Entry 6X8U (X-ray diffraction, 1.55 A resolution); this record covers chains H and L of the 3 polymer chains in the assembly.

== Chain H ==
Protein: 3D11 Fab heavy chain
From: Mus musculus
Notes: antibody fragment or engineered binder
Sequence (215 residues; each row starts with the number of its first residue; note: 5 numbers in that range are skipped by the numbering (no residue carries them; nothing is unmodelled there); a row labelled like 82A-82C holds insertion residues (82A, then the next letters in order)):
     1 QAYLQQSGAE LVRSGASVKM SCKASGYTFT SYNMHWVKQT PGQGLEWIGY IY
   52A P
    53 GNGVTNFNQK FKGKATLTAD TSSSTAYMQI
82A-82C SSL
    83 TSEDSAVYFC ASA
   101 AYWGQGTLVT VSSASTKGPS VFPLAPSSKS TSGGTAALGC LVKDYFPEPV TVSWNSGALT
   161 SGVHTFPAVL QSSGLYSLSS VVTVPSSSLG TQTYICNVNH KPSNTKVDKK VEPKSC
Unresolved in the structure: 1
Cystine bridges: Cys-22/Cys-92, Cys-140/Cys-196

== Chain L ==
Protein: 3D11 Fab light chain
From: Mus musculus
Notes: antibody fragment or engineered binder
Sequence (219 residues; row label = number of the first residue in the row; a row labelled like 27A-27E holds insertion residues (27A, then the next letters in order)):
     1 DVVMTQTPLT LSVTIGQPAS ISCKSSQ
27A-27E SLLYS
    28 DGKTYLNWLL QRPGQSPKRL ISLVSELDSG VPDRFTGSGS GTDFTLKISR VEAEDLGVYY
    88 CWQGTHFPRT FGGGTKLEIK RTVAAPSVFI FPPSDEQLKS GTASVVCLLN NFYPREAKVQ
   148 WKVDNALQSG NSQESVTEQD SKDSTYSLSS TLTLSKADYE KHKVYACEVT HQGLSSPVTK
   208 SFNRGEC
Cystine bridges: Cys-23/Cys-88, Cys-134/Cys-194

== How chain H and chain L interact ==
Cross-chain cystine bridges: Cys-216(H)/Cys-214(L)
Pairs across the interface (72):
  His-35(H) / Trp-89(L)
  Val-37(H) / Phe-98(L)  hydrophobic
  Gln-39(H) / Gln-38(L)  hydrogen bond
  Gln-39(H) / Tyr-87(L)
  Gln-43(H) / Tyr-87(L)
  Gly-44(H) / Tyr-87(L)
  Leu-45(H) / Tyr-87(L)  hydrophobic
  Leu-45(H) / Phe-98(L)
  Trp-47(H) / Phe-94(L)  hydrophobic
  Trp-47(H) / Pro-95(L)  hydrophobic
  Trp-47(H) / Arg-96(L)
  Tyr-50(H) / Phe-94(L)  hydrophobic
  Tyr-50(H) / Arg-96(L)
  Asn-58(H) / Phe-94(L)
  Phe-91(H) / Gln-38(L)
  Phe-91(H) / Ser-43(L)
  Phe-91(H) / Pro-44(L)
  Ala-95(H) / Arg-46(L)  hydrogen bond (backbone-side chain)
  Ala-101(H) / Arg-46(L)
  Ala-101(H) / Asp-55(L)
  Trp-103(H) / Leu-36(L)  hydrophobic
  Trp-103(H) / Pro-44(L)
  Gly-104(H) / Ser-43(L)  hydrogen bond (backbone-side chain)
  Gln-105(H) / Ser-43(L)
  Phe-122(H) / Ser-121(L)
  Phe-122(H) / Glu-123(L)
  Phe-122(H) / Gln-124(L)
  Pro-123(H) / Ser-121(L)
  Pro-123(H) / Glu-123(L)
  Leu-124(H) / Phe-118(L)
  Leu-124(H) / Val-133(L)  hydrophobic
  Ala-125(H) / Phe-118(L)
  Lys-129(H) / Phe-116(L)
  Lys-129(H) / Ile-117(L)  hydrogen bond (backbone-backbone)
  Lys-129(H) / Lys-207(L)
  Lys-129(H) / Ser-208(L)  hydrogen bond (side chain-backbone)
  Ser-130(H) / Phe-116(L)
  Ser-130(H) / Ile-117(L)
  Ser-130(H) / Phe-118(L)
  Thr-131(H) / Phe-116(L)
  Ser-132(H) / Ser-114(L)
  Ser-132(H) / Phe-116(L)
  Ala-137(H) / Phe-116(L)  hydrophobic
  Ala-137(H) / Phe-118(L)
  Ala-137(H) / Leu-135(L)  hydrophobic
  Leu-138(H) / Phe-118(L)  hydrophobic
  Leu-141(H) / Ser-131(L)
  Lys-143(H) / Gln-124(L)
  Lys-143(H) / Ser-131(L)
  His-164(H) / Asn-137(L)
  His-164(H) / Asn-138(L)  hydrogen bond
  His-164(H) / Ser-174(L)  hydrogen bond
  Phe-166(H) / Leu-135(L)  hydrophobic
  Phe-166(H) / Ser-162(L)
  Phe-166(H) / Thr-164(L)
  Phe-166(H) / Ser-174(L)
  Phe-166(H) / Leu-175(L)
  Phe-166(H) / Ser-176(L)
  Pro-167(H) / Ser-162(L)  hydrogen bond (backbone-side chain)
  Pro-167(H) / Val-163(L)
  Val-169(H) / Gln-160(L)
  Val-169(H) / Glu-161(L)
  Val-169(H) / Ser-162(L)
  Leu-170(H) / Gln-160(L)  hydrogen bond (backbone-side chain)
  Gln-171(H) / Gln-160(L)
  Ser-179(H) / Ser-176(L)  hydrogen bond
  Val-181(H) / Leu-135(L)  hydrophobic
  Thr-183(H) / Asn-137(L)  hydrogen bond
  Lys-209(H) / Glu-123(L)  salt bridge
  Lys-214(H) / Pro-120(L)
  Cys-216(H) / Glu-213(L)
  Cys-216(H) / Cys-214(L)  disulfide
Interface residues without a listed pair, chain H (43 interface residues in all): Asn-33, Glu-46, Asn-60, Thr-135
Interface residues without a listed pair, chain L (40 interface residues in all): Pro-119, Thr-178, Phe-209

== Summary ==
43 residues of chain H face 40 of chain L across their interface, with 1 disulfide bond, 11 hydrogen bonds and
1 salt bridge. Polar pairs include Lys-209(H)/Glu-123(L), Gln-39(H)/Gln-38(L) and Ala-95(H)/Arg-46(L).
Chain H is 3D11 Fab heavy chain and chain L is 3D11 Fab light chain, both from Mus musculus; the structure,
Crystal structure of 3D11 Fab in complex with Plasmodium berghei circumsporozoite protein Mixed peptide, was
determined by X-ray diffraction together with 6X8Q and 6X8S from the same study.
